PDB entry 6F58 | X-ray diffraction, 2.25 A resolution | chains C and A of the 4 polymer chains in the assembly

# Chain C
Molecule: 24-nt DNA strand
Sequence (24 nucleotides; row label = number of the first residue in the row):
     1 AATTTCACACCTAGGTGTGAAATT

# Chain A
Protein: Brachyury protein
From: Homo sapiens
UniProt: O15178 (BRAC_HUMAN); numbering as in UniProt (aligned over 39-224)
Amino-acid sequence (192 residues; numbered 39 to 230; the number before each row is that of its first residue):
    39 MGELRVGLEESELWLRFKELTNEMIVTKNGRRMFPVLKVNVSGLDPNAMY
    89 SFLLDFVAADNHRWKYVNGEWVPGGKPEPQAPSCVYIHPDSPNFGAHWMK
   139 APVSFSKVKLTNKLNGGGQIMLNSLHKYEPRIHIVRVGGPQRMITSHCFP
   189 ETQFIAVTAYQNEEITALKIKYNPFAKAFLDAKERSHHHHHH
Not modelled in the structure: 39, 113-118, 226-230
Differences from the reference sequence: initiating methionine (39); conflict Gly-40 (Arg in O15178); expression tag (225-230)
Curated features (UniProtKB/Swiss-Prot):
  - DNA-binding region: Leu-51 to Asp-219 (T-box)
  - natural variant: Gly-156 (G156C: In NTD; uncertain significance), His-171 (H171R: In SAVA)
Bound ions: Na+: Lys-66, Thr-149, Lys-151, Asn-153, Gln-157
Reported in the primary citation:
  - binding site for the 24-nt DNA strand: Arg-69, Phe-213, Phe-217
  - binding site for the 24-nt DNA strand (chain C): Thr-196, Ala-197
  - conformationally variable residues (order/disorder transition): Glu-116 to Pro-120

# Interface between chain C and chain A
Residue-residue contacts - 16 pairs, chain C then chain A:
  DA2(C) / Lys-103(A)  sugar contact
  DT3(C) / Lys-103(A)  phosphate contact
  DT3(C) / Leu-163(A)  phosphate contact
  DT3(C) / Thr-196(A)  sugar contact
  DT4(C) / Ser-162(A)  hydrogen bond to the phosphate
  DT4(C) / Thr-196(A)  hydrogen bond to the phosphate
  DT5(C) / Lys-66(A)  phosphate contact
  DT5(C) / Asn-150(A)  hydrogen bond to the phosphate
  DT5(C) / Thr-196(A)  base contact
  DC6(C) / Lys-66(A)  salt bridge to the phosphate
  DC10(C) / Ala-216(A)  phosphate contact
  DC11(C) / Lys-215(A)  phosphate contact
  DC11(C) / Ala-216(A)  phosphate contact
  DT12(C) / Pro-212(A)  sugar contact
  DT12(C) / Phe-213(A)  sugar contact
  DT12(C) / Lys-215(A)  phosphate contact
Other interface residues (no listed pair), chain C (9 interface residues in all): DA13
Other interface residues (no listed pair), chain A (12 interface residues in all): Arg-101, Ala-197

# In short
9 residues of chain C and 12 residues of chain A are in contact, with 3 hydrogen bonds and 1 salt bridge.
Among the polar pairs are DT4(C)/Ser-162(A), DT4(C)/Thr-196(A) and DT5(C)/Asn-150(A). From the paper: a
binding site for the 24-nt DNA strand at Arg-69(A), Phe-213(A) and Phe-217(A); a binding site for the 24-nt
DNA strand (chain C) at Thr-196(A) and Ala-197(A).
Here chain C is a 24-nt DNA strand and chain A is Brachyury protein (Homo sapiens). Entry 6F58 (Crystal
structure of human Brachyury (T) in complex with DNA) was determined by X-ray diffraction, deposited together
with 6F59 and 8CDN.
